Entry 6FUA (X-ray diffraction, 2.80 A resolution); this record covers chains C and D of the 4 polymer chains in the assembly.

# Chain C (and D)
Name: ATP phosphoribosyltransferase
From: Psychrobacter arcticus (strain DSM 17307 / 273-4)
Notes: EC 2.4.2.17; chain D of this document is another copy of the same molecule, construct and numbering; everything in this record applies to it too
Reference sequence: Q4FQF7 (HIS1_PSYA2); numbering as in UniProt (aligned over 1-231)
Sequence (232 residues; row label = number of the first residue in the row; numbering starts at 0):
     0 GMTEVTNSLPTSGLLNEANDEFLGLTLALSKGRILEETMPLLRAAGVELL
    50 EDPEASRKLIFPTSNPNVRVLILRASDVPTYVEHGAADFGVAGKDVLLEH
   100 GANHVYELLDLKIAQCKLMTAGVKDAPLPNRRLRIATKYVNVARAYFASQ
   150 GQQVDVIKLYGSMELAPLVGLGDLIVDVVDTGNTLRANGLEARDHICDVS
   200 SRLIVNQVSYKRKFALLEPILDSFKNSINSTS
Disordered / not traced: 0-20, 56-57, 228-231 (chain D: 0-19, 52-56, 229-231)
Construct notes: expression tag (0)
Residues lining bound ligands:
  - ADP (adenosine-5'-diphosphate): Lys30, Arg32, Ile33, Ala74, Gly92, Asp94, Val95, Ala113, Gln114, Cys115, Val177, Asp179, Val198
  - 1-O-pyrophosphono-5-O-phosphono-ribose (PRP; 1-O-pyrophosphono-5-O-phosphono-alpha-D-ribofuranose): Arg32, Glu163, Asp176, Val177, Val178, Asp179, Thr180, Gly181, Asn182, Thr183
Reported in the primary citation:
  - catalytic residues: Arg56 (proposed by the authors, not directly observed)
  - mutagenesis - R56A (6-fold): decreased catalytic activity on in the presence of PaHisZ

# Chain C / chain D interface
Contacting residue pairs (44; chain C residue first):
  Leu58(C) - Leu164(D)  hydrophobic
  Leu58(C) - Asn187(D)
  Ile59(C) - Leu164(D)  hydrophobic
  Arg68(C) - Val168(D)
  Leu70(C) - Val168(D)  hydrophobic
  Leu72(C) - Leu164(D)  hydrophobic
  Arg73(C) - Gly160(D)
  Ser75(C) - Tyr159(D)
  Asp76(C) - Leu158(D)
  Asp76(C) - Tyr159(D)  hydrogen bond (side chain-backbone)
  Asp76(C) - Gly160(D)  hydrogen bond (side chain-backbone)
  Thr79(C) - Ile156(D)
  Thr79(C) - Lys157(D)
  Tyr80(C) - Leu158(D)  hydrophobic
  Tyr80(C) - Leu164(D)
  Tyr80(C) - Ala165(D)  hydrogen bond (side chain-backbone)
  Tyr80(C) - Val168(D)  hydrophobic
  Tyr80(C) - Leu170(D)  hydrophobic
  His83(C) - Arg133(D)
  His83(C) - Ile156(D)
  His83(C) - Leu170(D)
  Ala85(C) - Val168(D)
  Arg133(C) - His83(D)  hydrogen bond
  Ile156(C) - Thr79(D)
  Ile156(C) - His83(D)
  Lys157(C) - Thr79(D)
  Leu158(C) - Asp76(D)
  Leu158(C) - Tyr80(D)  hydrophobic
  Tyr159(C) - Arg73(D)  hydrogen bond (backbone-side chain)
  Tyr159(C) - Ser75(D)
  Tyr159(C) - Asp76(D)  hydrogen bond (backbone-side chain)
  Tyr159(C) - Tyr159(D)  hydrophobic
  Gly160(C) - Arg73(D)
  Gly160(C) - Asp76(D)  hydrogen bond (backbone-side chain)
  Leu164(C) - Leu58(D)
  Leu164(C) - Leu70(D)  hydrophobic
  Leu164(C) - Tyr80(D)  hydrophobic
  Ala165(C) - Tyr80(D)  hydrogen bond (backbone-side chain)
  Val168(C) - Tyr80(D)  hydrophobic
  Val168(C) - Ala85(D)
  Leu170(C) - Tyr80(D)  hydrophobic
  Leu170(C) - His83(D)
  Leu170(C) - Ala85(D)  hydrophobic
  Asn187(C) - Leu58(D)
Other interface residues (no listed pair), chain C (26 interface residues in all): Ile71, Glu163, Leu167
Other interface residues (no listed pair), chain D (25 interface residues in all): Ile59, Arg68, Ile71, Leu72, Leu167

# Overview
Chain C and chain D form an interface of 26 and 25 residues respectively, with 8 hydrogen bonds. Among the
polar pairs are Asp76(C)-Tyr159(D), Asp76(C)-Gly160(D) and Tyr80(C)-Ala165(D). Bound to chain C: ADP and
1-O-pyrophosphono-5-O-phosphono-ribose. The paper reports the catalytic residue Arg56(C); R56A of chain C
reduces catalytic activity on in the presence of PaHisZ.
Both chains are ATP phosphoribosyltransferase (Psychrobacter arcticus (strain DSM 17307 / 273-4)). Entry 6FUA
(ATP phosphoribosyltransferase (HisZG ATPPRT) from Psychrobacter arcticus in complex with PRPP and ADP) was
determined by X-ray diffraction (same publication as 6FTT, 6FU2 and 6FU7).
